PDB entry 6Z3M | X-ray diffraction, 5.50 A resolution (low resolution: residue-level contacts below are approximate; hydrogen-bond / salt-bridge calls are withheld) | chains B and C of the 10 polymer chains in the assembly

[Chain B]
Protein: Growth/differentiation factor 5
From: Homo sapiens
UniProtKB: P43026 (GDF5_HUMAN); residues 387-501 here = UniProt positions 387-501
Amino-acid sequence (117 residues; row label = number of the first residue in the row):
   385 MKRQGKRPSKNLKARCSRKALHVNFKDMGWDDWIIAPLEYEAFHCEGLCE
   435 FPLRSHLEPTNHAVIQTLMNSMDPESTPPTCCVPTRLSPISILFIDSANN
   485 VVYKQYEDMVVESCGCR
Unresolved in the structure: 385-395
Construct notes: initiating methionine (385); expression tag (386)
Disulfides: Cys-400/Cys-466, Cys-429/Cys-498, Cys-433/Cys-500
Curated features (UniProtKB/Swiss-Prot):
  - natural variant: Arg-399 (R399C: In BDA1C), Cys-400 (C400Y: In AMD2A), Trp-414 (W414R: In SYNS2 and BDA1C), Pro-436 (P436T: In AMD2B), Leu-437 (deletion: In AMD2B), Arg-438 (R438L: In SYNS2 and SYM1B), Ser-439 (S439T: In AMD2B), His-440 (H440L: In AMD2B), Leu-441 (L441P: In AMD2B, SYNS2 and BDA2), Asn-445 (N445K: In SYNS2; N445T: In SYNS2), Ser-475 (S475N: In SYNS2), Val-486 (V486M: In BDC), 1 further natural variant entry in UniProt
  - mutagenesis: Tyr-490 (Y490N: Resitant to NOG inhibition)
What the authors report for this chain:
  - specificity-determining residues: Asp-416 (by similarity / conservation)
  - mutagenesis - R438A, R438L: increased binding to BMPR1A (citing earlier work)

[Chain C]
Protein: RGM domain family member B
From: Homo sapiens
UniProtKB: Q6NW40 (RGMB_HUMAN); residue numbers follow UniProt; this construct covers 53-412
Amino-acid sequence (371 residues; row label = number of the first residue in the row):
    50 ETGQCRIQKCTTDFVSLTSHLNSAVDGFDSEFCKALRAYAGCTQRTSKAC
   100 RGNLVYHSAVLGISDLMSQRNCSKDGPTSSTNPEVTHDPCNYHSHAGARE
   150 HRRGDQNPPSYLFCGLFGDPHLRTFKDNFQTCKVEGAWPLIDNNYLSVQV
   200 TNVPVVPGSSATATNKITIIFKAHHGCTDQKVYQAVTDDLPAAFVDGTTS
   250 GGDSDAKSLRIVERESGHYVEMHARYIGTTVFVRQVGRYLTLAIRMPEDL
   300 AMSYEESQDLQLCVNGCPLSERIDDGQGQVSAILGHSLPRTSLVQAWPGY
   350 TLETANTQCHEKMPVKDIYFQSCVFDLLTTGDANFTAAAHSALEDVEALH
   400 PRKERWHIFPSSGTKHHHHHH
Unresolved in the structure: 50-52, 127-420
Construct notes: expression tag (50-52, 413-420); conflict Gly-225 (Glu in Q6NW40)
Disulfides: Cys-54/Cys-99, Cys-59/Cys-91, Cys-82/Cys-121
Curated features (UniProtKB/Swiss-Prot):
  - site: Asp-168, Pro-169 (Cleavage)
  - glycosylation (N-linked (GlcNAc...) asparagine): Asn-120, Asn-383
  - mutagenesis: Ala-186 (A186R: Severely impairs interaction with NEO1), Pro-206 (P206N: Introduces a N-linked glycan; changes interaction with NEO1 from a 2:2 to a 1:1 stoichiometry)
What the authors report for this chain:
  - mutagenesis - H106R: decreased signaling in response to BMP2

[How chain B and chain C interact]
Residue-residue contacts - 28 pairs, chain B then chain C:
  Leu-396(B) with Asn-71(C)
  Arg-399(B) with Thr-67(C); Ser-68(C); Leu-70(C)
  Phe-435(B) with Ser-107(C); Ala-108(C); Gly-111(C); Ile-112(C); Leu-115(C)
  Pro-436(B) with Thr-60(C); Phe-63(C); Val-64(C); Tyr-88(C)
  Leu-437(B) with Thr-60(C)
  Arg-438(B) with Val-64(C)
  Ser-439(B) with Gln-57(C)
  Asn-445(B) with Leu-103(C)
  Val-448(B) with Leu-103(C); Val-104(C); Ser-107(C)
  Ile-449(B) with Ser-107(C)
  Leu-452(B) with Ser-107(C); Gly-111(C)
  Ser-455(B) with Asp-114(C); Gln-118(C)
  Met-456(B) with Leu-110(C); Asp-114(C); Gln-118(C)
Interface features reported in the paper:
  - hot spots on chain C (mutagenesis) - G101R (Kd > 150 uM): decreased binding to Growth/differentiation factor 5 (chain B)
  - hot spots on chain C (mutagenesis) - L103E: abolished binding to Growth/differentiation factor 5 (chain B)

[In short]
Chain B and chain C form an interface of 13 and 19 residues respectively. From UniProt: one mutagenesis site
on chain B; 2 mutagenesis sites on chain C. From the paper: R438A and R438L of chain B increase binding to
BMPR1A; the specificity determinant Asp-416(B); 5 substitutions were tested in all.
Here chain B is Growth/differentiation factor 5 and chain C is RGM domain family member B, both from Homo
sapiens. Entry 6Z3M (Repulsive Guidance Molecule B (RGMB) in complex with Growth Differentiation Factor 5
(GDF5) and Neogenin 1 ...) was determined by X-ray diffraction, deposited together with 6Z3G, 6Z3H, 6Z3J and
6Z3L.
